Entry 8Z0K (electron microscopy, 2.51 A resolution); this record covers chains B and L of the 12 polymer chains in the assembly.

[Chain B]
Molecule: type I-F CRISPR-associated protein Csy3
Source organism: Selenomonas sp
Chain sequence (325 residues; row label = number of the first residue in the row):
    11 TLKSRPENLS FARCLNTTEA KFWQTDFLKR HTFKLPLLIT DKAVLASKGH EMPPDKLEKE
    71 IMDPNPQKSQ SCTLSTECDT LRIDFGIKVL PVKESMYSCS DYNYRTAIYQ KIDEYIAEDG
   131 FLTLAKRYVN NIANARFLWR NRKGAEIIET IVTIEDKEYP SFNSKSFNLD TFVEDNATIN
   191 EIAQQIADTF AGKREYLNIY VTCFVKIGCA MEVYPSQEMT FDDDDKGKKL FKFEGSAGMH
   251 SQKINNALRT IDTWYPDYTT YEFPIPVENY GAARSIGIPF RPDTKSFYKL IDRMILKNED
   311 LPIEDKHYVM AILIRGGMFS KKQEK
Disordered / not traced: 234-235, 334-335

[Chain L]
Molecule: 69-nt RNA strand
Source organism: Selenomonas sp
Sequence (69 nucleotides; each row starts with the number of its first residue):
    20 GUUUAGAAGG AUUGCCGUCA GGAAAUUAGG UGCGCUUAGC AGUGUACCGC CGGAUAGGCG
    80 GUUUAGAAG
Disordered / not traced: 20, 73-74, 81-88

[Interface between chain B and chain L]
Residue-residue contacts (33):
  Ser20(B) - U31(L)  sugar contact
  Phe21(B) - U31(L)  hydrogen bond to the sugar
  Ala22(B) - U31(L)  phosphate contact
  Ala22(B) - U32(L)  phosphate contact
  Arg23(B) - U32(L)  salt bridge to the phosphate
  Arg23(B) - G33(L)  salt bridge to the phosphate
  Val54(B) - A39(L)  base contact
  Val54(B) - G41(L)  phosphate contact
  Leu55(B) - A39(L)  hydrogen bond to the sugar
  Leu55(B) - G40(L)  sugar contact
  Leu55(B) - G41(L)  hydrogen bond to the phosphate
  Ala56(B) - A39(L)  base contact
  Tyr107(B) - G28(L)  hydrogen bond to the base
  Tyr107(B) - A30(L)  sugar contact
  Trp149(B) - C34(L)  base contact
  Arg150(B) - U37(L)  salt bridge to the phosphate
  Arg150(B) - C38(L)  salt bridge to the phosphate
  Gln227(B) - C35(L)  hydrogen bond to the sugar
  Gln227(B) - G36(L)  phosphate contact
  Glu228(B) - C35(L)  base contact
  Met229(B) - C35(L)  sugar contact
  Thr230(B) - C35(L)  hydrogen bond to the base
  His250(B) - C35(L)  phosphate contact
  Gln252(B) - C34(L)  sugar contact
  Gln252(B) - C35(L)  phosphate contact
  Lys253(B) - G36(L)  salt bridge to the phosphate
  Asn256(B) - C34(L)  hydrogen bond to the base
  Arg259(B) - C34(L)  salt bridge to the phosphate
  Arg325(B) - U32(L)  hydrogen bond to the sugar
  Gly326(B) - U32(L)  sugar contact
  Gly327(B) - U31(L)  hydrogen bond to the sugar
  Gly327(B) - U32(L)  sugar contact
  Met328(B) - U31(L)  base contact
Interface residues without a listed pair, chain B (30 interface residues in all): Ala53, Pro74, Gln77, Ser226, Lys238, Arg284, Ser285

[Overview]
Chain B and chain L form an interface of 30 and 13 residues respectively, with 9 hydrogen bonds and 6 salt
bridges. Polar pairs include Tyr107(B)-G28(L), Thr230(B)-C35(L) and Asn256(B)-C34(L).
Here chain B is type I-F CRISPR-associated protein Csy3 and chain L is a 69-nt RNA strand, both from
Selenomonas sp. Entry 8Z0K (Cryo-EM structure of Cas8-HNH system at full R-loop state) was determined by
electron microscopy (same publication as 8Z0L, 8ZDY and 8ZNR).
